2ZPQ - chain A; structure by X-ray diffraction, 1.90 A resolution.

# Chain A
Protein: Anionic trypsin
Organism: Oncorhynchus keta
UniProt: Q8AV11 (Q8AV11_ONCKE); residues 1-222 here = UniProt positions 1-222
Sequence (222 residues; numbered 1 to 222; the number before each row is that of its first residue):
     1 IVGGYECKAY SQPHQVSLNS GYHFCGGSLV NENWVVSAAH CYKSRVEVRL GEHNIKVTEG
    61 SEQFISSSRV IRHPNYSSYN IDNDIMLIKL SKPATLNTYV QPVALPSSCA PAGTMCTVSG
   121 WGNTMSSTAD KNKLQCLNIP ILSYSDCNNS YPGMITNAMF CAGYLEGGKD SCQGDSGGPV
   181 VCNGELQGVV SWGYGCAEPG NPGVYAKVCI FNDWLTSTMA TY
Unresolved in the structure: 221-222
Cystine bridges: C7-C136, C25-C41, C109-C209, C116-C182, C147-C161, C172-C196
Bound ions: Ca2+: E52, N54, V57, E59, E62
Small-molecule neighbours: benzamidine (BEN): D170, S171, C172, Q173, S176, V190, S191, W192, G193, Y194, G195, C196, G203, Y205

# Summary
Bound to chain A: benzamidine. E52, N54, V57, E59 and E62 coordinate Ca2+.
Chain A is Anionic trypsin (Oncorhynchus keta); the structure, Crystal structure of anionic trypsin isoform 1
from chum salmon, was determined by X-ray diffraction (same publication as 2ZPR and 2ZPS).
